5S4W - chains B and E of the 6 polymer chains in the assembly; structure by X-ray diffraction, 2.80 A resolution.

# Chain B
Molecule: Tubulin beta-2B chain
Source organism: Bos taurus
UniProtKB: Q6B856 (TBB2B_BOVIN); the author numbering skips numbers that UniProt does not, so the offset changes along the chain: 1-42 = UniProt 1-42; 45-360 = UniProt 43-358; 369-455 = UniProt 359-445
Amino-acid sequence (445 residues; each row starts with the number of its first residue; note: 10 numbers in that range are skipped by the numbering (no residue carries them; nothing is unmodelled there)):
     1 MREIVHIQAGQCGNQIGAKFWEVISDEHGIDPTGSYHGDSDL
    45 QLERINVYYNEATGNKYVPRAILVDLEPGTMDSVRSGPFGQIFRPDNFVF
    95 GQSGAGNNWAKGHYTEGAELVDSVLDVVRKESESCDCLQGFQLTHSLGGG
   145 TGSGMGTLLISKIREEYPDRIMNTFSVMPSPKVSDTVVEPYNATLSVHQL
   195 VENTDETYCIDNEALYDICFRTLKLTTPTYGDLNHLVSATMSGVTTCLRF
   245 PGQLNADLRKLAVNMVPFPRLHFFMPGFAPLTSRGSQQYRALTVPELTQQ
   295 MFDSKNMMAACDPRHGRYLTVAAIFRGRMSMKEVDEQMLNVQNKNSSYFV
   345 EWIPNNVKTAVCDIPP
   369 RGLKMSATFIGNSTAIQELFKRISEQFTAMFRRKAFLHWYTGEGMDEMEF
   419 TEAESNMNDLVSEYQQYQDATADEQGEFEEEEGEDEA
Disordered / not traced: 279-280, 438-455
Bound ions: Mg2+: Gln-11 (together with GDP); Ca2+ near Glu-113 (its only coordinating residue here)
Residues lining bound ligands:
  - GDP (guanosine-5'-diphosphate): Gly-10, Gln-11, Cys-12, Gln-15, Ile-16, Asn-101, Ser-140, Gly-142, Gly-143, Gly-144, Thr-145, Gly-146, Val-171, Pro-173, Val-177, Asp-179, Glu-183, Asn-206, Leu-209, Tyr-224, Leu-227, Asn-228
  - WZ7 (2-[(cyclopent-3-en-1-yl)amino]pyridine-4-carboxamide): Glu-200, Tyr-202, Val-238, Cys-241, Leu-255, Met-259, Phe-268, Ala-316, Ala-317, Ile-318, Lys-352, Thr-353, Ala-354, Ile-378
UniProt features mapped onto this chain:
  - motif: Met-1 to Ile-4 (MREI motif)
  - binding site (GTP): Gln-11, Glu-71, Ser-140, Gly-144, Thr-145, Gly-146, Asn-206, Asn-228
  - binding site (Mg(2+)): Glu-71
  - modified residue: Ser-40 (Phosphoserine), Thr-57 (Phosphothreonine), Lys-60 (N6-acetyllysine), Ser-174 (Phosphoserine), Thr-287 (Phosphothreonine), Thr-292 (Phosphothreonine), Arg-320 (Omega-N-methylarginine), Glu-448 (5-glutamyl polyglutamate)
  - cross-link (Glycyl lysine isopeptide (Lys-Gly)): Lys-60 (interchain with G-Cter in ubiquitin), Lys-326 (interchain with G-Cter in ubiquitin)

# Chain E
Molecule: Stathmin-4
Source organism: Rattus norvegicus
UniProtKB: P63043 (STMN4_RAT); residues 5-145 here correspond to UniProt positions 49-189 (UniProt number = residue number + 44)
Amino-acid sequence (143 residues; numbered 3 to 145; the number before each row is that of its first residue):
     3 MADMEVIELNKCTSGQSFEVILKPPSFDGVPEFNASLPRRRDPSLEEIQK
    53 KLEAAEERRKYQEAELLKHLAEKREHEREVIQKAIEENNNFIKMAKEKLA
   103 QKMESNKENREAHLAAMLERLQEKDKHAEEVRKNKELKEEASR
Disordered / not traced: 3-5, 29-43, 144-145
Sequence notes: initiating methionine (3); expression tag (4)
UniProt features mapped onto this chain:
  - modified residue: Ser-46 (Phosphoserine)

# How chain B and chain E interact
Contacting residue pairs (24):
  His-107(B) with Lys-75(E), hydrogen bond
  Tyr-108(B) with His-78(E), hydrogen bond; Glu-79(E); Val-82(E), hydrophobic
  Leu-152(B) with Glu-79(E)
  Ser-155(B) with Leu-72(E); Lys-75(E); Arg-76(E), hydrogen bond
  Lys-156(B) with Arg-76(E); Glu-79(E), salt bridge
  Arg-158(B) with Leu-68(E)
  Glu-159(B) with Leu-69(E); Leu-72(E); Arg-76(E), salt bridge
  Pro-162(B) with Glu-65(E)
  Gln-193(B) with Lys-75(E)
  Glu-196(B) with His-71(E), salt bridge
  Glu-411(B) with Val-82(E); Ala-86(E)
  Gly-412(B) with Val-82(E); Lys-85(E); Ala-86(E)
  Met-413(B) with Val-82(E)
  Glu-417(B) with His-78(E), salt bridge
Other interface residues (no listed pair), chain B (18 interface residues in all): Thr-109, Asn-197, Thr-409, Gly-410
Other interface residues (no listed pair), chain E (14 interface residues in all): Ile-83, Glu-89

# Overview
The interface between chain B and chain E involves 18 residues on one side and 14 on the other, with 3
hydrogen bonds and 4 salt bridges. Polar contacts include Lys-156(B)/Glu-79(E), Glu-159(B)/Arg-76(E) and
Glu-196(B)/His-71(E). Chain B binds GDP and compound WZ7.
Chain B is Tubulin beta-2B chain (Bos taurus) and chain E is Stathmin-4 (Rattus norvegicus); the structure,
Tubulin-Z1416571195-complex, was determined by X-ray diffraction (same publication as 5S4L, 5S4M, 5S4N, 5S4O,
5S4P, 5S4Q and 52 further entries).
